7TJH - chains A and I of the 9 polymer chains in the assembly; structure by electron microscopy, 2.50 A resolution.

Chain A:
Name: Origin recognition complex subunit 1
Source organism: Saccharomyces cerevisiae
UniProtKB: P54784 (ORC1_YEAST); residues 1-914 here = UniProt positions 1-914
Amino-acid sequence (917 residues; numbered -2 to 914; the number before each row is that of its first residue; numbers below 1 keep their minus sign (Ser-2 is residue -2)):
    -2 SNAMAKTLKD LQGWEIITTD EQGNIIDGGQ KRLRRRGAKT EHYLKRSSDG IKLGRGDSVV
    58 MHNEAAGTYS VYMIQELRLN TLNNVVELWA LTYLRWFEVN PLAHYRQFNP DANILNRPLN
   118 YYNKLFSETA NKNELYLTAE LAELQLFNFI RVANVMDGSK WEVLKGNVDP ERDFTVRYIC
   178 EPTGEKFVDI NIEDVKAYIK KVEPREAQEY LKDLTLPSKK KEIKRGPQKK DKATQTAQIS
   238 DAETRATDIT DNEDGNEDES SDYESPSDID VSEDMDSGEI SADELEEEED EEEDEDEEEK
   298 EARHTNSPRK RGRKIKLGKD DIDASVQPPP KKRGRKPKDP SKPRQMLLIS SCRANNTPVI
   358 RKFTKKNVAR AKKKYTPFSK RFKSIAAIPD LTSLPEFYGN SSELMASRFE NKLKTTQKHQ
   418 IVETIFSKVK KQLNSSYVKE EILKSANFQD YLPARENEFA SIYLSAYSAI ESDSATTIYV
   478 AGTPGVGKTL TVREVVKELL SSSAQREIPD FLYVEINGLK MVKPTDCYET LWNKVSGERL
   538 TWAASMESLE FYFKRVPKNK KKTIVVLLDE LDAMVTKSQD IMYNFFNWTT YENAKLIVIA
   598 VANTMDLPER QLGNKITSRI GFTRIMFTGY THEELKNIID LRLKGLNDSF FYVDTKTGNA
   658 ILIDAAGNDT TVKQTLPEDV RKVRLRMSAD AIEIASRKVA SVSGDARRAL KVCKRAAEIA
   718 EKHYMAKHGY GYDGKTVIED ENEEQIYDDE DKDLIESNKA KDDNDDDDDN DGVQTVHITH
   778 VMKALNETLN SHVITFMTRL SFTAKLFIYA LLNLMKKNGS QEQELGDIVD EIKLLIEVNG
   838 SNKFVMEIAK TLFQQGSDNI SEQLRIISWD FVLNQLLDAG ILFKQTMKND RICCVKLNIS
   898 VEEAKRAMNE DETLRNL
Unresolved in the structure: -2 to 355, 398-404, 434-448, 661-676, 731-768
Differences from the reference sequence: expression tag (-2 to 0)
Bound ions: Mg2+: Thr486 (together with ATP)
Small-molecule neighbours: ATP (adenosine-5'-triphosphate): Ser432, Leu449, Pro450, Ala451, Thr480, Pro481, Gly482, Val483, Gly484, Lys485, Thr486, Leu487, Glu567, Tyr627, Ile635, Arg639, Ala703, Arg704, Leu707
From the paper describing this entry:
  - binding site for ATP: Arg616
  - conformationally variable residues (helix shift): Arg616
  - catalytic residues: Asn600 (citing earlier work)

Chain I:
Name: Cell division control protein 6
Source organism: Saccharomyces cerevisiae
UniProtKB: P09119 (CDC6_YEAST); residues 1-513 here = UniProt positions 1-513
Amino-acid sequence (516 residues; numbered -2 to 513; the number before each row is that of its first residue; numbers below 1 keep their minus sign (Ser-2 is residue -2)):
    -2 SNAMSAIPIT PTKRIRRNLF DDAPATPPRP LKRKKLQFTD VTPESSPEKL QFGSQSIFLR
    58 TKALLQKSSE LVNLNSSDGA LPARTAEYEQ VMNFLAKAIS EHRSDSLYIT GPPGTGKTAQ
   118 LDMIIRQKFQ SLPLSLSTPR SKDVLRHTNP NLQNLSWFEL PDGRLESVAV TSINCISLGE
   178 PSSIFQKIFD SFQDLNGPTL QIKNMQHLQK FLEPYHKKTT FVVVLDEMDR LLHANTSETQ
   238 SVRTILELFL LAKLPTVSFV LIGMANSLDM KDRFLSRLNL DRGLLPQTIV FQPYTAEQMY
   298 EIVIQKMSSL PTIIFQPMAI KFAAKKCAGN TGDLRKLFDV LRGSIEIYEL EKRFLLSPTR
   358 GSLNSAQVPL TPTTSPVKKS YPEPQGKIGL NYIAKVFSKF VNNNSTRTRI AKLNIQQKLI
   418 LCTIIQSLKL NSDATIDESF DHYIKAITKT DTLAPLQRNE FLEICTILET CGLVSIKKTK
   478 CKGKTKRFVD KIDVDLDMRE FYDEMTKISI LKPFLH
Unresolved in the structure: -2 to 52, 69-75, 127-148, 213-215, 265-279, 350-383, 513
Differences from the reference sequence: expression tag (-2 to 0)
Bound ions: Mg2+: Thr115 (together with ATP)
Small-molecule neighbours: ATP (adenosine-5'-triphosphate): Gln63, Lys64, Ser65, Ser66, Glu67, Leu78, Pro79, Pro109, Pro110, Gly111, Thr112, Gly113, Lys114, Thr115, Ala116, Glu224, Asn263, Tyr291, Ile299, Lys303, Leu331, Arg332, Phe335
From the paper describing this entry:
  - binding site for ATP: Asn263

Interface between chain A and chain I:
Contacting residue pairs (84):
  Lys377(A) with Asp187(I)
  Ala457(A) with Leu347(I), hydrophobic
  Ser458(A) with Leu347(I); Lys396(I)
  Leu461(A) with Glu343(I); Glu346(I); Leu347(I), hydrophobic
  Ser462(A) with Glu343(I), hydrogen bond
  Ser465(A) with Leu56(I); Lys59(I), hydrogen bond
  Glu468(A) with Leu56(I)
  Ser469(A) with Leu56(I); Ala60(I)
  Ser471(A) with Gln63(I), hydrogen bond
  Ala472(A) with Gln63(I); Ser65(I), hydrogen bond (backbone-side chain)
  Thr473(A) with Gln63(I), hydrogen bond
  Met543(A) with Ser174(I); Leu175(I); Gly176(I)
  Glu544(A) with Ser174(I)
  Glu547(A) with Ser174(I), hydrogen bond
  Arg552(A) with Ser169(I), hydrogen bond (side chain-backbone)
  Asp577(A) with Ile173(I)
  Tyr580(A) with Asn171(I), hydrogen bond; Ile173(I), hydrophobic; Glu224(I), hydrogen bond
  Asn581(A) with Ile173(I); Ser174(I)
  Asn584(A) with Asn171(I)
  Thr586(A) with Ser65(I)
  Thr587(A) with Lys64(I); Ser65(I)
  Tyr588(A) with Ser65(I)
  Glu589(A) with Ser65(I); Glu67(I)
  Lys612(A) with Glu224(I), salt bridge; Arg227(I); Asn263(I)
  Ser615(A) with Lys64(I); Pro110(I); Asp330(I); Arg332(I), hydrogen bond
  Arg616(A) with Lys64(I), hydrogen bond (backbone-side chain); Glu224(I), salt bridge; Arg332(I)
  Ile617(A) with Lys64(I), hydrogen bond (backbone-side chain)
  Gly618(A) with Lys64(I); Asp336(I)
  Phe619(A) with Lys333(I); Asp336(I), hydrogen bond (backbone-side chain); Phe394(I), hydrophobic; Phe397(I), hydrophobic; Val398(I), hydrophobic
  Thr620(A) with Asp336(I); Phe397(I)
  Arg621(A) with Phe397(I)
  Lys695(A) with Glu460(I), salt bridge
  Ser698(A) with Ile464(I)
  Val699(A) with Glu460(I); Thr463(I); Thr467(I), hydrogen bond (backbone-side chain)
  Leu786(A) with Asn456(I); Glu460(I)
  Asn787(A) with Asn456(I), hydrogen bond (backbone-side chain)
  Ser788(A) with Asn456(I)
  Phe880(A) with Thr482(I); Arg484(I); Phe485(I)
  Lys881(A) with Thr482(I); Arg484(I)
  Gln882(A) with Lys481(I); Thr482(I)
  Lys893(A) with Glu435(I), salt bridge
  Asn895(A) with Asp434(I)
  Ile896(A) with Asp434(I)
  Ser897(A) with Asp434(I), hydrogen bond (backbone-side chain); Phe437(I); Asp438(I)
  Val898(A) with Asp438(I), hydrogen bond (backbone-side chain)
  Glu899(A) with Asp438(I), hydrogen bond (backbone-side chain); Ile441(I)
  Glu900(A) with Arg455(I)
  Arg903(A) with Gln454(I), hydrogen bond
Also at the interface, not in a pair above, chain A (57 interface residues in all): Lys380, Ala466, Ala540, Ser575, Trp585, Asn611, Ser700, Ile791, Cys891
Also at the interface, not in a pair above, chain I (52 interface residues in all): Gly111, Leu192, Asp226, Val337, Arg339, Glu457, Val486

In short:
57 residues of chain A and 52 residues of chain I are in contact, with 19 hydrogen bonds and 4 salt bridges.
Polar contacts include Lys612(A)-Glu224(I), Arg616(A)-Glu224(I) and Lys695(A)-Glu460(I). Chain A binds ATP.
Ligands of chain I: ATP. From the paper: the catalytic residue Asn600(A); a binding site for ATP at Arg616(A)
and Asn263(I).
Here chain A is Origin recognition complex subunit 1 and chain I is Cell division control protein 6, both from
Saccharomyces cerevisiae. Entry 7TJH (S. cerevisiae ORC bound to 84 bp ARS1 DNA and Cdc6 (state 1) with
flexible Orc6 ...) was determined by electron microscopy together with 7TJF, 7TJI, 7TJJ and 7TJK from the same
study.
